PDB entry 6THH | X-ray diffraction, 3.48 A resolution | chains A and B of the 3 polymer chains in the assembly

Chain A (and B):
Molecule: SIRV3 AcrID1 (gp02) anti-CRISPR protein
Source organism: Sulfolobus islandicus rudivirus 3
Notes: chain B of this document is another copy of the same molecule, construct and numbering; everything in this record applies to it too
UniProtKB: A0A1B3SN05 (A0A1B3SN05_9VIRU); numbering as in UniProt (aligned over 1-96)
Chain sequence (104 residues; numbered 1 to 104; the number before each row is that of its first residue):
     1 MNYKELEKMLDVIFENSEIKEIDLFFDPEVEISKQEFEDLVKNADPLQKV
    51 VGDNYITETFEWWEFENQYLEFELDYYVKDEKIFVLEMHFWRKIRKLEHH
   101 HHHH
Unresolved in the structure: 97-104
Differences from the reference sequence: expression tag (97-104)

How chain A and chain B interact:
Contacting residue pairs (36):
  Met-1(A) / Asn-16(B)
  Met-1(A) / Glu-18(B)  hydrogen bond (backbone-side chain)
  Met-1(A) / Ile-19(B)  hydrophobic
  Glu-5(A) / Val-12(B)
  Glu-5(A) / Asn-16(B)  hydrogen bond
  Met-9(A) / Met-9(B)  hydrophobic
  Met-9(A) / Val-12(B)  hydrophobic
  Met-9(A) / Ile-22(B)  hydrophobic
  Val-12(A) / Met-1(B)  hydrophobic
  Val-12(A) / Glu-5(B)
  Val-12(A) / Met-9(B)  hydrophobic
  Asn-16(A) / Met-1(B)
  Asn-16(A) / Glu-5(B)
  Glu-18(A) / Met-1(B)  hydrogen bond (side chain-backbone)
  Glu-18(A) / Phe-26(B)
  Glu-18(A) / Asp-27(B)  hydrogen bond (backbone-backbone)
  Ile-19(A) / Met-9(B)  hydrophobic
  Ile-19(A) / Phe-25(B)
  Lys-20(A) / Phe-25(B)  hydrogen bond (backbone-backbone)
  Lys-20(A) / Asp-27(B)
  Glu-21(A) / Leu-24(B)
  Glu-21(A) / Phe-25(B)  hydrogen bond (backbone-backbone)
  Ile-22(A) / Asp-23(B)
  Ile-22(A) / Leu-24(B)  hydrophobic
  Asp-23(A) / Glu-21(B)
  Asp-23(A) / Ile-22(B)
  Asp-23(A) / Asp-23(B)  hydrogen bond (backbone-backbone)
  Leu-24(A) / Glu-21(B)
  Phe-25(A) / Ile-19(B)
  Phe-25(A) / Lys-20(B)  hydrogen bond (backbone-backbone)
  Phe-25(A) / Glu-21(B)  hydrogen bond (backbone-backbone)
  Phe-26(A) / Glu-18(B)
  Phe-26(A) / Ile-19(B)  hydrophobic
  Asp-27(A) / Glu-18(B)  hydrogen bond (backbone-backbone)
  Asp-27(A) / Lys-20(B)  salt bridge
  Pro-28(A) / Glu-18(B)
Also at the interface, not in a pair above, chain A (20 interface residues in all): Lys-8, Asp-11, Ile-13, Ser-17
Also at the interface, not in a pair above, chain B (20 interface residues in all): Lys-8, Ile-13, Glu-15, Ser-17, Pro-28

Summary:
Chain A and chain B each contribute 20 residues to their interface, with 10 hydrogen bonds and 1 salt bridge.
Among the polar pairs are Asp-27(A)/Lys-20(B), Met-1(A)/Glu-18(B) and Glu-5(A)/Asn-16(B).
Chain A and chain B are both SIRV3 AcrID1 (gp02) anti-CRISPR protein (Sulfolobus islandicus rudivirus 3); the
structure, Crystal structure of type I-D CRISPR-Cas nuclease Cas10d in complex with the SIRV3 AcrID1 (gp02)
anti-CRISPR ..., was determined by X-ray diffraction (same publication as 6YES).
